PDB entry 8J6I | electron microscopy, 2.92 A resolution | chains A and H of the 5 polymer chains in the assembly

Chain A:
Molecule: Guanine nucleotide-binding protein G(i) subunit alpha-1
Organism: Homo sapiens
UniProtKB: P63096 (GNAI1_HUMAN); numbering as in UniProt (aligned over 1-354)
Sequence (354 residues; each row starts with the number of its first residue):
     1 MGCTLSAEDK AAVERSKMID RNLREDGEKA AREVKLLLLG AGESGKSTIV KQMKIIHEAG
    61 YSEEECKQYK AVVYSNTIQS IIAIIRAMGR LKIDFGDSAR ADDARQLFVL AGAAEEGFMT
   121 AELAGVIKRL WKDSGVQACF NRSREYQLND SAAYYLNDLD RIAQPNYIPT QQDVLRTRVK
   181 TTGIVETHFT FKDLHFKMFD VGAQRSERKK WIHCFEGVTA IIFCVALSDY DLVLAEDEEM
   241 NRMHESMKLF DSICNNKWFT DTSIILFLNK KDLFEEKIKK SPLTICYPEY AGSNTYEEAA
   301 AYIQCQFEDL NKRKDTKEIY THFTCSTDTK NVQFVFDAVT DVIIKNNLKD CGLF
Disordered / not traced: 1-4, 56-181, 234-240
Differences from the reference sequence: engineered mutation Ala-203 (Gly in P63096), Ser-326 (Ala in P63096)
UniProt features mapped onto this chain:
  - region: Lys-35 to Thr-48 (G1 motif), Asp-173 to Thr-181 (G2 motif), Phe-196 to Gly-202, Gln-204, Arg-205 (G3 motif), Ile-265 to Asp-272 (G4 motif), Thr-324, Cys-325, Thr-327 to Thr-329 (G5 motif)
  - binding site (GTP): Glu-43 to Thr-48, Ser-151, Leu-175 to Thr-181, Asp-200 to Gly-202, Gln-204, Asn-269 to Asp-272
  - binding site (Mg(2+)): Ser-47, Thr-181
  - modified residue: Arg-178 (ADP-ribosylarginine), Gln-204 (Deamidated glutamine), Cys-351 (ADP-ribosylcysteine)
  - lipidation: Gly-2 (N-myristoyl glycine), Cys-3 (S-palmitoyl cysteine)
  - natural variant: Gly-40 (G40C: In NEDHISB; G40R: In NEDHISB), Gly-45 (G45D: In NEDHISB), Thr-48 (T48I: In NEDHISB; T48K: In NEDHISB), Gln-52 (Q52P: In NEDHISB), Ser-75 (deletion: In NEDHISB; uncertain significance), Gln-172 (deletion: In NEDHISB), Asp-173 (D173V: In NEDHISB), Glu-186 to Phe-189 (deletion: In NEDHISB; uncertain significance), Cys-224 (C224Y: In NEDHISB), Lys-270 (K270N: In NEDHISB; K270R: In NEDHISB), Asp-272 (D272G: In NEDHISB), Val-332 (V332E: In NEDHISB; uncertain significance)
  - mutagenesis: Gly-42 (G42R: Abolishes switch to an activated conformation and dissociation from beta and gamma subunits upon GTP binding. Abolishes interaction with RGS family members), Glu-116 (E116L: Enhances interaction (inactive GDP-bound) with RGS14), Gln-147 (Q147L: Enhances interaction (inactive GDP-bound) with RGS14), Glu-245 (E245L: Enhances interaction (inactive GDP-bound) with RGS14)

Chain H:
Molecule: Scfv16
Organism: Homo sapiens
Notes: antibody fragment or engineered binder
Sequence (247 residues; row label = number of the first residue in the row; note: 13 numbers in that range are skipped by the numbering (no residue carries them; nothing is unmodelled there); a row labelled like 121A-121N holds insertion residues (121A, then the next letters in order)):
     2 VQLVESGGGL VQPGGSRKLS CSASGFAFSS FGMHWVRQAP EKGLEWVAYI SSGSGTIYYA
    62 DTVKGRFTIS RDDPKNTLFL QMTSLRSEDT AMYYCVRSIY YYGSSPFDFW GQGTTLTVSA
121A-121N GGGGSGGGGSGGGG
   135 SADIVMTQAT SSVPVTPGES VSISCRSSKS LLHSNGNTYL YWFLQRPGQS PQLLIYRMSN
   195 LASGVPDRFS GSGSGTAFTL TISRLEAEDV GVYYCMQHLE YPLTFGAGTK LEL
Disordered / not traced: 121A-121N

Chain A / chain H interface:
Residue-residue contacts - 12 pairs, chain A then chain H:
  Ala-7(A) / Leu-233(H)
  Glu-8(A) / Tyr-101(H)
  Glu-8(A) / Tyr-173(H)
  Glu-8(A) / Tyr-175(H)
  Glu-8(A) / His-232(H)  salt bridge
  Ala-11(A) / Tyr-101(H)  hydrophobic
  Glu-14(A) / Ser-53(H)
  Glu-14(A) / Gly-54(H)
  Arg-15(A) / Ser-31(H)  hydrogen bond
  Arg-15(A) / Ile-100(H)
  Arg-15(A) / Tyr-101(H)
  Met-18(A) / Gly-54(H)
Other interface residues (no listed pair), chain A (8 interface residues in all): Leu-5, Ala-12
Other interface residues (no listed pair), chain H (15 interface residues in all): Ser-52, Tyr-102, Pro-107, His-167, Ser-168, Arg-191

In short:
Chain A and chain H form an interface of 8 and 15 residues respectively, with 1 hydrogen bond and 1 salt
bridge. Polar contacts include Glu-8(A)/His-232(H) and Arg-15(A)/Ser-31(H).
Chain A is Guanine nucleotide-binding protein G(i) subunit alpha-1 and chain H is Scfv16, both from Homo
sapiens; the structure, Cryo-EM structure of thehydroxycarboxylic acid receptor 2-Gi protein complex bound
MK-6892, was determined by electron microscopy, deposited together with 8J6L and 8J6J.
